2DFT - chains A and D of the 4 polymer chains in the assembly; structure by X-ray diffraction, 2.80 A resolution.

== Chain A (and D) ==
Name: Shikimate kinase
Source organism: Mycobacterium tuberculosis
Notes: EC 2.7.1.71; chain D of this document is another copy of the same molecule, construct and numbering; everything in this record applies to it too
Reference sequence: P0A4Z2 (AROK_MYCTU); residues 1-176 here = UniProt positions 1-176
Amino-acid sequence (176 residues; row label = number of the first residue in the row):
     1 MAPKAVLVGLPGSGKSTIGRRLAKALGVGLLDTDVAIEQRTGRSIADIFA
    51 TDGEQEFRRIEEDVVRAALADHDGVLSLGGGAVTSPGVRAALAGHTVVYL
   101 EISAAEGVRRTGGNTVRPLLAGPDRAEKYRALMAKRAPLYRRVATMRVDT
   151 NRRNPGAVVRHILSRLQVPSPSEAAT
Disordered / not traced: 1, 115-123, 167-176 (chain D: 1, 167-176)
Metal / ion sites: Mg2+: Ser16 (together with ADP)
Ligand contacts: ADP (adenosine-5'-diphosphate): Leu10, Pro11, Gly12, Ser13, Gly14, Lys15, Ser16, Thr17, Arg110, Thr150, Arg153, Asn154, Pro155, Val158
What the authors report for this chain:
  - conformationally variable residues (order/disorder transition): Thr115 to Pro123

== Interface between chain A and chain D ==
Contacting residue pairs (5; chain A residue first):
  Lys24(A) with Thr51(D)
  Gly29(A) with Gly42(D); Arg43(D)
  Gln39(A) with Glu38(D)
  His72(A) with Gly42(D)
Interface residues without a listed pair, chain A (5 interface residues in all): Leu30

== Summary ==
The interface between chain A and chain D involves 5 residues on one side and 4 on the other. Ligands of chain
A: ADP. The paper reports conformational variability at Thr115(A).
Both chains are Shikimate kinase (Mycobacterium tuberculosis). Entry 2DFT (Structure of shikimate kinase from
Mycobacterium tuberculosis complexed with ADP and Mg at 2.8 angstrons of ...) was determined by X-ray
diffraction, deposited together with 2DFN.
